9CHL - chains A and J of the 6 polymer chains in the assembly; structure by X-ray diffraction, 2.40 A resolution.

[Chain A]
Protein: Antitoxin HigA
From: Proteus vulgaris
UniProt: Q7A224 (HIGA_PROVU); residue numbers follow UniProt; this construct covers 1-104
Amino-acid sequence (104 residues; row label = number of the first residue in the row):
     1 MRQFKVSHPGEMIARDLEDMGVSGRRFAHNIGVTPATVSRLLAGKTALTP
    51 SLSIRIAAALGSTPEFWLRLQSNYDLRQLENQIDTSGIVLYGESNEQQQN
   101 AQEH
Not modelled in the structure: 102-104
Modified positions: Mse-1 (selenomethionine; parent Met); Mse-12 (selenomethionine; parent Met); Mse-20 (selenomethionine; parent Met)
What the authors report for this chain:
  - binding site for the 21-nt DNA strand (chain J): Thr-34, Ala-36, Thr-37, Arg-40
  - specificity-determining residues: Arg-40
  - binding site for the 21-nt DNA strand: Ser-23, Thr-34, Ser-39, Arg-40, Lys-45
  - contacts within the chain: Arg-2/Glu-80 (salt bridge), Gln-3/Arg-77 (backbone contact)
  - conformationally variable residues (order/disorder transition): Arg-2, Gln-3
  - binding site for the 21-nt DNA strand: Thr-37

[Chain J]
Molecule: 21-nt DNA strand
Sequence (21 nucleotides; row label = number of the first residue in the row):
     1 GTATTACATGGTGTGTAATAC

[Interface between chain A and chain J]
Contacting residue pairs - 13 pairs, chain A then chain J:
  Val-33(A) with DG15(J), phosphate contact
  Thr-34(A) with DG15(J), hydrogen bond to the phosphate; DT16(J), base contact
  Ala-36(A) with DT16(J), base contact
  Thr-37(A) with DT14(J), sugar contact; DG15(J), hydrogen bond to the phosphate
  Arg-40(A) with DT14(J), base contact; DG15(J), hydrogen bond to the base
  Thr-46(A) with DG13(J), phosphate contact
  Ala-47(A) with DG13(J), hydrogen bond to the phosphate
  Thr-49(A) with DG13(J), phosphate contact; DT14(J), hydrogen bond to the phosphate
  Leu-52(A) with DT14(J), phosphate contact
Interface residues without a listed pair, chain A (11 interface residues in all): Gly-32, Lys-45
Interface residues without a listed pair, chain J (5 interface residues in all): DA17

[Overview]
Chain A and chain J form an interface of 11 and 5 residues respectively; the contacts include 5 hydrogen
bonds. Polar contacts include Arg-40(A)/DG15(J), Thr-34(A)/DG15(J) and Thr-37(A)/DG15(J). The paper reports a
binding site for the 21-nt DNA strand at Ser-23(A), Thr-34(A) and Ser-39(A) among others; a binding site for
the 21-nt DNA strand (chain J) at Thr-34(A), Ala-36(A) and Thr-37(A) among others.
Chain A is Antitoxin HigA (Proteus vulgaris) and chain J is a 21-nt DNA strand; the structure, P. vulgaris
tetrameric HigBA- operator 2 DNA, was determined by X-ray diffraction together with 9CHN from the same study.
